PDB entry 6JHO | X-ray diffraction, 2.10 A resolution | chains A and B of the 4 polymer chains in the assembly

== Chain A (and B) ==
Molecule: Cag pathogenicity island protein (Cag6)
From: Helicobacter pylori 26695
Notes: chain B of this document is another copy of the same molecule, construct and numbering; everything in this record applies to it too
UniProt: O25261 (O25261_HELPY); numbering as in UniProt (aligned over 2-199)
Chain sequence (208 residues; row label = number of the first residue in the row; numbers below 1 keep their minus sign (Gly-8 is residue -8)):
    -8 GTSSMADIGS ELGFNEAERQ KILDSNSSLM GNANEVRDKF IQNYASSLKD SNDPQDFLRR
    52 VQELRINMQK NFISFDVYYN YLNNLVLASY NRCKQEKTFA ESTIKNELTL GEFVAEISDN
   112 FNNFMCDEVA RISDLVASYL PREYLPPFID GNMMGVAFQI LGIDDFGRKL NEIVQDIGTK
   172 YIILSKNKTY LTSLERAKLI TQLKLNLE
Disordered / not traced: -8 to -1
Sequence notes: expression tag (-8 to 1)

== Chain A / chain B interface ==
Residue-residue contacts - 17 pairs, chain A then chain B:
  Gln60(A) with Lys85(B), hydrogen bond (backbone-side chain)
  Phe63(A) with Asn82(B); Lys85(B); Gln86(B)
  Asp67(A) with Leu78(B)
  Val68(A) with Leu78(B), hydrophobic
  Asn71(A) with Asn74(B); Leu78(B)
  Asn74(A) with Asn71(B)
  Asn75(A) with Asn75(B), hydrogen bond
  Leu78(A) with Asp67(B); Val68(B); Asn71(B)
  Asn82(A) with Phe63(B)
  Lys85(A) with Gln60(B), hydrogen bond (side chain-backbone); Phe63(B)
  Gln86(A) with Phe63(B)
Also at the interface, not in a pair above, chain A (12 interface residues in all): Thr89
Also at the interface, not in a pair above, chain B (12 interface residues in all): Thr89

== In short ==
The chain A/chain B interface involves 12 residues from each chain, with 3 hydrogen bonds. Polar pairs include
Gln60(A)-Lys85(B) and Asn75(A)-Asn75(B).
Both chains are Cag pathogenicity island protein (Cag6) (Helicobacter pylori 26695). Entry 6JHO (The complex
crystal structure of Cagbeta with CagZ revealed a novel regulatory mechanism for T4SS coupling ...) was
determined by X-ray diffraction.
